PDB entry 3CZS | X-ray diffraction, 1.30 A resolution | chain A

# Chain A
Protein: Alpha-mannosidase 2
Source organism: Drosophila melanogaster
Notes: EC 3.2.1.114; fragment: Catalytic domain
UniProt: Q24451 (MAN2_DROME); residues 13-1045 here correspond to UniProt positions 76-1108 (UniProt number = residue number + 63)
Amino-acid sequence (1045 residues; each row starts with the number of its first residue):
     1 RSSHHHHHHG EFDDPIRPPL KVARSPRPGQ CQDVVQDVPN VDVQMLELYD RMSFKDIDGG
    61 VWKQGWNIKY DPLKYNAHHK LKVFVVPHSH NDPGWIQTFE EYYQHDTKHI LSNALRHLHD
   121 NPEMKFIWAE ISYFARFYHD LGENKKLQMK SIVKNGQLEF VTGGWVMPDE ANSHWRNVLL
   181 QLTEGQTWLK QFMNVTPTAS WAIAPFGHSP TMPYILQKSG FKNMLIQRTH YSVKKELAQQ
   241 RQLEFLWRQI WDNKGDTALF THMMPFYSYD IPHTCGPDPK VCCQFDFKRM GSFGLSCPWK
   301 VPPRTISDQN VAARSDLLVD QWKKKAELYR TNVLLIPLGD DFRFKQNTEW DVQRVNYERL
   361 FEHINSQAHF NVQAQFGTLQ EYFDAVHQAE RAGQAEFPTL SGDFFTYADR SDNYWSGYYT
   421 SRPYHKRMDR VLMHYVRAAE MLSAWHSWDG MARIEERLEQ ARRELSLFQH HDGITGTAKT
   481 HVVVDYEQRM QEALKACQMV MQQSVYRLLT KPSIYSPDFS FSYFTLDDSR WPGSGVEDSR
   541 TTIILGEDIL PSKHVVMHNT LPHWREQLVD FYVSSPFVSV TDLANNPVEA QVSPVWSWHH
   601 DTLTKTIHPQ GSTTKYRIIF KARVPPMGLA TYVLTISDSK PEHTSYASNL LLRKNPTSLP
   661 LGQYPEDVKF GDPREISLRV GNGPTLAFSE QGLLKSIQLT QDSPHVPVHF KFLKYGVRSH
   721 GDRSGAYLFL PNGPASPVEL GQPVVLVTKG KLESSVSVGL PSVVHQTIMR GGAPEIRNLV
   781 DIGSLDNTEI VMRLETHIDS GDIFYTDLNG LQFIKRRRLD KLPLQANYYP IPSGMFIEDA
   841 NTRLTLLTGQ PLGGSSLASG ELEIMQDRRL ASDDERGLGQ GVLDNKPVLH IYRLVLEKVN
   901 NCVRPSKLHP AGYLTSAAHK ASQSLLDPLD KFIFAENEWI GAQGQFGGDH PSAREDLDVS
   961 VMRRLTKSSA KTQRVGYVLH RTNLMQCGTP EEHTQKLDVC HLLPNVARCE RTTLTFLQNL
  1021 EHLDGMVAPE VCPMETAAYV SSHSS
Unresolved in the structure: 1-30, 1045
Construct notes: expression tag (1-12); engineered mutation Ala204 (Asp267 in Q24451)
UniProt features mapped onto this chain:
  - binding site (Zn(2+)): His90, Asp92, His471
Disulfides: Cys31-Cys1032, Cys275-Cys282, Cys283-Cys297, Cys902-Cys987, Cys1000-Cys1009
Glycans and other covalent adducts: N-acetylglucosamine (NAG) linked to Asn194
Metal / ion sites: Zn2+: His90, Asp92, His471 (together with alpha-D-mannopyranose)
Ligand contacts: alpha-D-mannopyranose (MAN): His90, Asp92, Trp95, Ala204, Phe206, Arg228, Tyr269, Asp341, Trp415, His471, Asp472, Thr477, Tyr727, Arg876

# In short
Bound to chain A: alpha-D-mannopyranose. Covalently linked N-acetylglucosamine: at Asn194. His90, Asp92 and
His471 form the Zn2+ site. Curated annotation (UniProt) lists 3 Zn2+-binding residues.
Chain A is Alpha-mannosidase 2 (Drosophila melanogaster); the structure, Golgi alpha-mannosidase II (D204A
nucleophile mutant), was determined by X-ray diffraction together with 3CV5 and 3CZN from the same study.
